4Y0F - chains A and C; structure by X-ray diffraction, 2.65 A resolution.

Chain A:
Protein: TAR DNA-binding protein 43
From: Homo sapiens
UniProtKB: Q13148 (TADBP_HUMAN); numbering as in UniProt (aligned over 101-191)
Amino-acid sequence (103 residues; row label = number of the first residue in the row):
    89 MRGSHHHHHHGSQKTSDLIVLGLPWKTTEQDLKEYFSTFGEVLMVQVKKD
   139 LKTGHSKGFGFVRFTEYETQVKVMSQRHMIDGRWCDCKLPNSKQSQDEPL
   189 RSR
Unresolved in the structure: 89-102, 181-191
Construct notes: expression tag (89-100)
UniProt features mapped onto this chain:
  - modified residue: Ser183 (Phosphoserine)
  - cross-link (Glycyl lysine isopeptide (Lys-Gly)): Lys102 (interchain with G-Cter in SUMO2), Lys181 (interchain with G-Cter in SUMO2)
What the authors report for this chain:
  - disease-associated variants - D169G (7-8 degC): increased stability
  - mutagenesis - D169G (+3.0 degC): increased stability
  - contacts within the chain: Thr115-Asp169 (hydrogen bond)
  - mutagenesis - T115A (Tm 50.9 degC): decreased stability
  - mutagenesis - I168A, I168A/D169G: abolished expression
  - mutagenesis - D169G: unchanged binding to single-stranded (TG)15 DNA (citing earlier work)

Chain C:
Molecule: 10-nt DNA strand
Sequence (10 nucleotides; numbered 1 to 10; the number before each row is that of its first residue):
     1 GTTGAGCGTT

How chain A and chain C interact:
Contacting residue pairs - 28 pairs, chain A then chain C:
  Asp105(A) - DG8(C)  base contact
  Ile107(A) - DC7(C)  base contact
  Leu109(A) - DG6(C)  base contact
  Gly110(A) - DG4(C)  base contact
  Gly110(A) - DG6(C)  hydrogen bond to the base
  Leu111(A) - DG4(C)  hydrogen bond to the base
  Pro112(A) - DG4(C)  base contact
  Trp113(A) - DT3(C)  stacking on the base
  Trp113(A) - DG4(C)  hydrogen bond to the base
  Trp113(A) - DA5(C)  base contact
  Gln134(A) - DG8(C)  base contact
  Lys136(A) - DG8(C)  hydrogen bond to the phosphate
  Lys136(A) - DT9(C)  salt bridge to the phosphate
  Leu139(A) - DT9(C)  base contact
  Lys145(A) - DA5(C)  base contact
  Lys145(A) - DG6(C)  hydrogen bond to the base
  Lys145(A) - DT9(C)  salt bridge to the phosphate
  Gly146(A) - DG4(C)  hydrogen bond to the base
  Gly146(A) - DG6(C)  base contact
  Phe147(A) - DG6(C)  base contact
  Phe149(A) - DG8(C)  stacking on the base
  Arg171(A) - DG4(C)  hydrogen bond to the base
  Leu177(A) - DC7(C)  base contact
  Pro178(A) - DC7(C)  base contact
  Pro178(A) - DG8(C)  base contact
  Asn179(A) - DC7(C)  hydrogen bond to the base
  Asn179(A) - DG8(C)  hydrogen bond to the base
  Ser180(A) - DG8(C)  hydrogen bond to the base
Also at the interface, not in a pair above, chain C (8 interface residues in all): DT10

In short:
Chain A and chain C form an interface of 19 and 8 residues respectively, with 10 hydrogen bonds, 2 salt
bridges and 2 aromatic stacking contacts. Polar pairs include Gly110(A)-DG6(C), Leu111(A)-DG4(C) and
Trp113(A)-DG4(C). The paper reports that I168A and I168A/D169G of chain A abolish expression; contacts within
the chain involving Thr115(A) and Asp169(A); 4 substitutions were tested in all.
Here chain A is TAR DNA-binding protein 43 (Homo sapiens) and chain C is a 10-nt DNA strand. Entry 4Y0F
(Crystal Structure of Human TDP-43 RRM1 Domain in Complex with an Unmodified Single-stranded DNA) was
determined by X-ray diffraction (same publication as 4Y00).
